4OK4 - chains A and B; structure by X-ray diffraction, 1.70 A resolution.

Chain A (and B):
Protein: Putative alginate lyase
From: Saccharophagus degradans
Notes: chain B of this document is another copy of the same molecule, construct and numbering; everything in this record applies to it too
UniProtKB: Q21FJ0 (Q21FJ0_SACD2); residue numbers follow UniProt; this construct covers 1-736
Sequence (736 residues; row label = number of the first residue in the row):
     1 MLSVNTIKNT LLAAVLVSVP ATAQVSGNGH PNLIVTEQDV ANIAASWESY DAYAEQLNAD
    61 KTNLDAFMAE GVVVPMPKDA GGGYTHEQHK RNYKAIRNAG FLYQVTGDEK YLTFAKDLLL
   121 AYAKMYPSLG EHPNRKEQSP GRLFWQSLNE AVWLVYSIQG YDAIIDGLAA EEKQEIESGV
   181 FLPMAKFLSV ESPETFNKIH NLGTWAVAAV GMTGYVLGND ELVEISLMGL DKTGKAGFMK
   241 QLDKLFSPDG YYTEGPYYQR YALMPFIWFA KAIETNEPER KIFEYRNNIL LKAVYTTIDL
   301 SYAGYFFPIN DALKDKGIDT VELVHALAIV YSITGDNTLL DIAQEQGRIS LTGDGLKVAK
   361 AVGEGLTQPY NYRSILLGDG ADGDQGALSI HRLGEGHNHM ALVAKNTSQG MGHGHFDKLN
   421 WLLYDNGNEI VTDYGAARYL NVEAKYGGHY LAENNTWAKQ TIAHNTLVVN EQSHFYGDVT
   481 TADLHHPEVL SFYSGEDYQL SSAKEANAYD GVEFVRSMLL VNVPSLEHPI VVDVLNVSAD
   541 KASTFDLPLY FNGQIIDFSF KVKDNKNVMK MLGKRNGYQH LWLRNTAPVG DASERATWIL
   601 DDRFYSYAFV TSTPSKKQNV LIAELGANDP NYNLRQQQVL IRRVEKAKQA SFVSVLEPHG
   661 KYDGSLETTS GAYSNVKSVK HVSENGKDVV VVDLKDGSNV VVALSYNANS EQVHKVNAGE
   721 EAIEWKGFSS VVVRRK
Disordered / not traced: 1-29, 734-736 (chain B: 1-29, 735-736)
Differences from the reference sequence: engineered mutation Leu202 (His in Q21FJ0)
Curated features (UniProtKB/Swiss-Prot):
  - active site: Tyr258 (Proton donor), His413 (Proton acceptor)
  - binding site (substrate): Lys136, Gln146 to Asn149, Lys198, Tyr257 to Arg260, Arg438, Glu667
  - binding site (Zn(2+)): His415, Asp433, His464
  - site: Asn201 (Neutralizes the sugar carboxylate group at subsite +1)
Bound ions: Zn2+: His415, Asp433, His464

Chain A / chain B interface:
Residue-residue contacts (104; chain A residue first):
  Glu87(A) - Thr668(B)
  Glu87(A) - Thr669(B)  hydrogen bond (side chain-backbone)
  Lys90(A) - Glu667(B)  hydrogen bond (side chain-backbone)
  Lys94(A) - Leu666(B)
  Lys94(A) - Thr668(B)
  Arg260(A) - Glu667(B)  salt bridge
  Asp315(A) - Tyr662(B)  hydrogen bond
  Asp315(A) - Gly664(B)
  Lys316(A) - Gly664(B)  hydrogen bond (side chain-backbone)
  Lys316(A) - Ser665(B)  hydrogen bond (side chain-backbone)
  Lys316(A) - Glu667(B)  salt bridge
  Asp319(A) - Ser665(B)  hydrogen bond
  Val321(A) - Leu666(B)  hydrophobic
  Arg348(A) - Ser665(B)  hydrogen bond
  Arg348(A) - Leu666(B)
  Tyr439(A) - Gln554(B)  hydrogen bond
  Leu440(A) - Tyr662(B)
  Leu440(A) - Glu667(B)
  Leu440(A) - Thr669(B)
  Asn441(A) - Glu667(B)
  Asn441(A) - Thr669(B)  hydrogen bond (backbone-side chain)
  Glu443(A) - Tyr673(B)  hydrogen bond
  Ala444(A) - Ile556(B)  hydrophobic
  Ala444(A) - Tyr673(B)
  Lys445(A) - Ile555(B)  hydrogen bond (side chain-backbone)
  Lys445(A) - Ile556(B)  hydrogen bond (side chain-backbone)
  Gln554(A) - Tyr439(B)
  Gln554(A) - Tyr632(B)  hydrogen bond (side chain-backbone)
  Gln554(A) - Leu634(B)  hydrogen bond (side chain-backbone)
  Gln554(A) - Arg635(B)
  Ile555(A) - Lys445(B)  hydrogen bond (backbone-side chain)
  Ile555(A) - Tyr632(B)
  Ile556(A) - Val442(B)  hydrophobic
  Ile556(A) - Ala444(B)  hydrophobic
  Ile556(A) - Lys445(B)  hydrogen bond (backbone-side chain)
  Phe558(A) - Tyr632(B)  hydrophobic
  Val562(A) - Pro630(B)
  Asn565(A) - Trp582(B)
  Asn567(A) - Lys570(B)
  Asn567(A) - Met571(B)  hydrogen bond (backbone-backbone)
  Asn567(A) - Trp582(B)
  Asn567(A) - Asn628(B)  hydrogen bond
  Val568(A) - Val568(B)  hydrophobic
  Val568(A) - Met569(B)
  Val568(A) - Trp582(B)
  Met569(A) - Val568(B)
  Met569(A) - Met569(B)  hydrogen bond (backbone-backbone)
  Met569(A) - Trp582(B)  hydrophobic
  Lys570(A) - Asn567(B)
  Lys570(A) - Val568(B)
  Met571(A) - Asn567(B)  hydrogen bond (backbone-backbone)
  Trp582(A) - Asn565(B)
  Trp582(A) - Asn567(B)
  Trp582(A) - Val568(B)
  Trp582(A) - Met569(B)
  Arg584(A) - Gly626(B)
  Arg584(A) - Asp629(B)  salt bridge
  Arg584(A) - Tyr632(B)  hydrogen bond
  Asn585(A) - Tyr632(B)  hydrogen bond
  Ile622(A) - Tyr632(B)
  Gly626(A) - Arg584(B)
  Asn628(A) - Asn567(B)  hydrogen bond
  Asp629(A) - Arg584(B)  salt bridge
  Pro630(A) - Val562(B)
  Tyr632(A) - Gln554(B)  hydrogen bond (backbone-side chain)
  Tyr632(A) - Ile555(B)
  Tyr632(A) - Phe558(B)  hydrophobic
  Tyr632(A) - Arg584(B)  hydrogen bond
  Tyr632(A) - Asn585(B)  hydrogen bond
  Tyr632(A) - Ile622(B)
  Tyr632(A) - Gln638(B)
  Leu634(A) - Gln554(B)  hydrogen bond (backbone-side chain)
  Arg635(A) - Gln554(B)
  Gln636(A) - Glu624(B)
  Gln636(A) - Gln636(B)
  Gln636(A) - Gln637(B)
  Gln636(A) - Gln638(B)
  Gln637(A) - Gln636(B)
  Gln638(A) - Tyr632(B)
  Gln638(A) - Gln636(B)
  Tyr662(A) - Asp315(B)  hydrogen bond
  Tyr662(A) - Leu440(B)
  Gly664(A) - Asp315(B)
  Gly664(A) - Lys316(B)  hydrogen bond (backbone-side chain)
  Ser665(A) - Lys316(B)  hydrogen bond (backbone-side chain)
  Ser665(A) - Asp319(B)  hydrogen bond
  Ser665(A) - Arg348(B)  hydrogen bond
  Leu666(A) - Lys94(B)
  Leu666(A) - Val321(B)  hydrophobic
  Leu666(A) - Arg348(B)
  Glu667(A) - Lys90(B)  hydrogen bond (backbone-side chain)
  Glu667(A) - Arg260(B)  salt bridge
  Glu667(A) - Lys316(B)  salt bridge
  Glu667(A) - Leu440(B)
  Glu667(A) - Asn441(B)  hydrogen bond (backbone-side chain)
  Thr668(A) - Glu87(B)
  Thr668(A) - Lys94(B)
  Thr669(A) - Gly82(B)
  Thr669(A) - Glu87(B)  hydrogen bond (backbone-side chain)
  Thr669(A) - Arg91(B)  hydrogen bond (backbone-side chain)
  Thr669(A) - Asn441(B)
  Ser670(A) - Arg91(B)
  Tyr673(A) - Glu443(B)  hydrogen bond
  Tyr673(A) - Ala444(B)
Other interface residues (no listed pair), chain A (56 interface residues in all): Arg91, Thr320, Val442, Asp557, Phe604, Asn631, Asn633
Other interface residues (no listed pair), chain B (58 interface residues in all): Thr320, Asp557, Phe604, Asn631, Asn633, Ser670

In short:
56 residues of chain A face 58 of chain B across their interface; the contacts include 37 hydrogen bonds and 6
salt bridges. Polar contacts include Arg260(A)-Glu667(B), Lys316(A)-Glu667(B) and Arg584(A)-Asp629(B).
Both chains are Putative alginate lyase (Saccharophagus degradans). Entry 4OK4 (Crystal Structure of Alg17c
Mutant H202L) was determined by X-ray diffraction together with 4OJZ and 4OK2 from the same study.
